8BSC - chains F and G of the 7 polymer chains in the assembly; structure by electron microscopy, 3.60 A resolution.

== Chain F (and G) ==
Molecule: DNA repair protein RAD51 homolog 1
Organism: Homo sapiens
Notes: chain G of this document is another copy of the same molecule, construct and numbering; everything in this record applies to it too
UniProt: Q06609 (RAD51_HUMAN); residue numbers follow UniProt; this construct covers 1-339
Sequence (339 residues; numbered 1 to 339; the number before each row is that of its first residue):
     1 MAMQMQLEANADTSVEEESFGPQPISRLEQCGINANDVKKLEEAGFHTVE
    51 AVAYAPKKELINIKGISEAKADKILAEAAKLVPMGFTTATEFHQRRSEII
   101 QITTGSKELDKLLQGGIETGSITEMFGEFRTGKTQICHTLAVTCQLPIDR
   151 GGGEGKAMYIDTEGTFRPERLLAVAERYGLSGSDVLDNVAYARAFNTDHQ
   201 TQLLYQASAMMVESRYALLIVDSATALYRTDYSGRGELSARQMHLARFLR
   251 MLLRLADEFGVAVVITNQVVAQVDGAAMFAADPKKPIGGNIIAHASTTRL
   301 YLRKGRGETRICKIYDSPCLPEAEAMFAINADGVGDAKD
Disordered / not traced: 1-20, 273-278
Metal / ion sites: Ca2+: Thr134, Glu163 (together with ADP)
Residues lining bound ligands:
  - ADP (adenosine-5'-diphosphate), molecule 1: Glu128, Phe129, Arg130, Thr131, Gly132, Lys133, Thr134, Gln135, Arg170, Lys304, Arg310, Ile329, Asn330, Ala331
  - ADP, molecule 2: Pro318, Cys319, Glu322

== How chain F and chain G interact ==
Residue-residue contacts (49):
  Ala53(F) with Asn196(G)
  Tyr54(F) with Phe195(G), hydrophobic; Asn196(G), hydrogen bond (backbone-side chain)
  Ala55(F) with Asn196(G), hydrogen bond (backbone-side chain)
  Pro56(F) with Asn196(G)
  Lys57(F) with Asp198(G)
  Lys58(F) with Asp231(G), hydrogen bond (side chain-backbone); Tyr232(G)
  Met84(F) with Phe195(G), hydrophobic; His199(G), hydrogen bond (backbone-side chain); Leu203(G)
  Gly85(F) with Ala192(G)
  Phe86(F) with Met158(G), hydrophobic; Tyr191(G); Ala192(G), hydrophobic; Leu203(G); Ala207(G), hydrophobic; Met210(G), hydrophobic
  Thr87(F) with Ala190(G); Tyr191(G), hydrogen bond (backbone-backbone)
  Thr88(F) with Val189(G)
  Ala89(F) with Pro168(G); Leu186(G), hydrogen bond (backbone-backbone); Val189(G), hydrogen bond (backbone-backbone)
  Thr90(F) with Ser183(G); Leu186(G); Asp187(G), hydrogen bond
  Phe92(F) with Phe166(G); Pro168(G); Tyr191(G), hydrophobic
  His93(F) with Pro168(G); Glu169(G), salt bridge; Leu186(G)
  Arg96(F) with Arg167(G); Glu169(G), salt bridge
  Met243(F) with Ser233(G), hydrogen bond
  Arg250(F) with Thr230(G); Asp231(G), salt bridge
  Asp257(F) with Arg193(G), salt bridge
  Pro286(F) with Phe129(G), hydrophobic
  Asn290(F) with Gln268(G); Val270(G)
  Ile291(F) with Arg229(G)
  Ile292(F) with Thr230(G)
  His294(F) with Glu163(G)
  Asp316(F) with Arg130(G), salt bridge
  Pro318(F) with Gln135(G); Arg167(G)
  Cys319(F) with Arg167(G)
Other interface residues (no listed pair), chain F (29 interface residues in all): Arg254, Tyr315
Other interface residues (no listed pair), chain G (36 interface residues in all): Ile160, Thr165, Arg170, Leu172, Gln206

== Overview ==
The interface between chain F and chain G involves 29 residues on one side and 36 on the other; the contacts
include 9 hydrogen bonds and 5 salt bridges. Among the polar pairs are His93(F)-Glu169(G), Arg96(F)-Glu169(G)
and Arg250(F)-Asp231(G). Chain F binds ADP.
Chain F and chain G are both DNA repair protein RAD51 homolog 1 (Homo sapiens); the structure, CryoEM
structure of the RAD51 nucleoprotein filament in the presence of ADP and Ca2+, was determined by electron
microscopy, deposited together with 8BQ2 and 8BR2.
